PDB entry 6ACB | X-ray diffraction, 2.80 A resolution | chain A

# Chain A
Name: cGMP-specific 3', 5'-cyclic phosphodiesterase
Source organism: Homo sapiens
Notes: EC 3.1.4.35
UniProt: O76074 (PDE5A_HUMAN); residues 535-860 here = UniProt positions 535-860
Sequence (326 residues; numbered 535 to 860; the number before each row is that of its first residue):
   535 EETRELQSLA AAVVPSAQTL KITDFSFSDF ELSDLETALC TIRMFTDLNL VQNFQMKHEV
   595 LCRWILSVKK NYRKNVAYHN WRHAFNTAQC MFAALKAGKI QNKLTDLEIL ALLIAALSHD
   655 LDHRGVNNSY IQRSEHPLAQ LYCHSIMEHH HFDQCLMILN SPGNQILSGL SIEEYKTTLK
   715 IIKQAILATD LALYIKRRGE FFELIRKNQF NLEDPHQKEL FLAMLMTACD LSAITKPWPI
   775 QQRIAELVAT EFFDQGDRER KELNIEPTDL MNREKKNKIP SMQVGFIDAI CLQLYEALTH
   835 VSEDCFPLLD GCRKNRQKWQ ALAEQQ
Disordered / not traced: 790-807
Ion coordination: Zn2+: His-617, His-653, Asp-654, Asp-764 (together with sulfate ion); Mg2+ near Asp-654 (its only coordinating residue here)
Ligand contacts: 9T9 (3-[(2H-1,3-benzodioxol-5-yl)methyl]-8-fluoro-6-{[2-(4-methylpiperazin-1-yl)ethyl]amino}-1-(1,3-thiazol-2-yl)[1]benzopyrano[2,3-c]pyrrol-9(2H)-one): Tyr-612, Val-660, Tyr-676, Leu-725, Leu-765, Ala-767, Ile-768, Gln-775, Val-782, Ala-783, Phe-786, Phe-787, Ile-813, Met-816, Gln-817, Phe-820

# In short
Ligands of chain A: compound 9T9. The Zn2+ site is built by His-617, His-653, Asp-654 and Asp-764.
Chain A is cGMP-specific 3', 5'-cyclic phosphodiesterase (Homo sapiens); the structure, Crystal structure of
PDE5 in complex with inhibitor LW1805, was determined by X-ray diffraction together with 5ZZ2 from the same
study.
